PDB entry 8E14 | electron microscopy, 3.36 A resolution | chains E and F of the 14 polymer chains in the assembly

[Chain E (and F)]
Molecule: integrase
Organism: Rous sarcoma virus - Prague C
Notes: EC 3.4.23.-, 2.7.7.49, 2.7.7.7, 3.1.26.4, 2.7.7.-, 3.1.-.-; chain F of this document is another copy of the same molecule, construct and numbering; everything in this record applies to it too
UniProtKB: P03354 (POL_RSVP); residues 1-278 here correspond to UniProt positions 1281-1558 (UniProt number = residue number + 1280)
Sequence (278 residues; numbered 1 to 278; the number before each row is that of its first residue):
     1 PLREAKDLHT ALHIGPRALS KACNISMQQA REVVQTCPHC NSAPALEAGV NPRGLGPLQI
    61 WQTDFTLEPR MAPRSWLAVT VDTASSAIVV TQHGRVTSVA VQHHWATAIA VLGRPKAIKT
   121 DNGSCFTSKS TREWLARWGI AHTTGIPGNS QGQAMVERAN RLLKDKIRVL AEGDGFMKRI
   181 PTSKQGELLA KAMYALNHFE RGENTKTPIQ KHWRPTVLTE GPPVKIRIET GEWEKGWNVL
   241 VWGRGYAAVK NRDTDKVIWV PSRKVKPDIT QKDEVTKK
Not modelled in the structure: 270-278 (chain F: 1-55, 270-278)
Differences from the reference sequence: variant K166 (Arg1446 in P03354)
Swiss-Prot annotation at these positions:
  - DNA-binding region: P222 to T270 (Integrase-type)
  - region: D268 to K278 (Involved in homooctamerization)
  - binding site (Zn(2+)): H9, H13, C37, C40
  - binding site (Mg(2+)): D64, D121, E157
Metal / ion sites: Zn2+: H9, H13, C37, C40
Reported in the primary citation:
  - binding site for the 22-nt DNA strand: V50, P52
  - binding site for the 22-nt DNA strand: R244, Y246, W259
  - catalytic residues: D64, D121, E157
  - mutagenesis - R244E: abolished catalytic activity (3'-processing)
  - mutagenesis - R244E: abolished catalytic activity on concerted integration
  - mutagenesis - S124A: unchanged catalytic activity on concerted integration
  - mutagenesis - S124A: unchanged catalytic activity (3'-processing)
  - mutagenesis - R244A, Y246A: decreased binding to STC
  - mutagenesis - S124A: unchanged binding to STC
  - mutagenesis - S124D: abolished binding to STC

[How chain E and chain F interact]
Residue-residue contacts (42; chain E residue first):
  Q102(E) with E187(F)
  H103(E) with G186(F); E187(F), hydrogen bond (backbone-side chain)
  A106(E) with E187(F); A190(F)
  V111(E) with V111(F), hydrophobic
  G113(E) with H198(F)
  R114(E) with Y194(F)
  W134(E) with E187(F)
  W138(E) with K191(F)
  G186(E) with H103(F)
  E187(E) with W134(F), hydrogen bond
  A190(E) with A106(F), hydrophobic; A110(F)
  K191(E) with W138(F)
  Y194(E) with R114(F), hydrogen bond
  W213(E) with I209(F), hydrophobic; W213(F)
  R214(E) with R214(F); T216(F)
  P215(E) with T216(F); V217(F); L218(F), hydrogen bond (backbone-backbone)
  T216(E) with L218(F)
  V217(E) with V217(F), hydrophobic; L218(F), hydrogen bond (backbone-backbone); T219(F)
  L218(E) with T219(F); L240(F), hydrophobic
  P222(E) with V241(F), hydrophobic; A248(F), hydrophobic; W259(F), hydrophobic
  P223(E) with W259(F), hydrogen bond (backbone-side chain)
  W242(E) with V241(F), hydrophobic; G243(F); R244(F)
  V265(E) with R244(F)
  K266(E) with R244(F)
  P267(E) with R244(F); W259(F)
  D268(E) with W259(F), hydrogen bond (backbone-side chain)
  I269(E) with W259(F)
Other interface residues (no listed pair), chain E (36 interface residues in all): V99, T107, A110, R137, M193, H198, I209, T219, V239
Other interface residues (no listed pair), chain F (31 interface residues in all): T107, M193, P215, Y246, V257

[Overview]
36 residues of chain E and 31 residues of chain F are in contact; the contacts include 7 hydrogen bonds. Polar
pairs include H103(E)-E187(F), E187(E)-W134(F) and Y194(E)-R114(F). From the paper: catalytic residues D64(E),
D121(E) and E157(E); R244A and Y246A of chain E reduce binding to STC; 5 substitutions were tested in all.
Both chains are integrase (Rous sarcoma virus - Prague C). Entry 8E14 (Cryo-EM structure of Rous sarcoma virus
strand transfer complex) was determined by electron microscopy.
